9E7H - chains B and C of the 4 polymer chains in the assembly; structure by electron microscopy, 3.29 A resolution.

[Chain B]
Molecule: Light-independent protochlorophyllide reductase subunit B
Organism: Cereibacter sphaeroides
Notes: EC 1.3.7.7
Reference sequence: B9KK25 (BCHB_CERSK); residue numbers follow UniProt; this construct covers 1-536
Amino-acid sequence (536 residues; numbered 1 to 536; the number before each row is that of its first residue):
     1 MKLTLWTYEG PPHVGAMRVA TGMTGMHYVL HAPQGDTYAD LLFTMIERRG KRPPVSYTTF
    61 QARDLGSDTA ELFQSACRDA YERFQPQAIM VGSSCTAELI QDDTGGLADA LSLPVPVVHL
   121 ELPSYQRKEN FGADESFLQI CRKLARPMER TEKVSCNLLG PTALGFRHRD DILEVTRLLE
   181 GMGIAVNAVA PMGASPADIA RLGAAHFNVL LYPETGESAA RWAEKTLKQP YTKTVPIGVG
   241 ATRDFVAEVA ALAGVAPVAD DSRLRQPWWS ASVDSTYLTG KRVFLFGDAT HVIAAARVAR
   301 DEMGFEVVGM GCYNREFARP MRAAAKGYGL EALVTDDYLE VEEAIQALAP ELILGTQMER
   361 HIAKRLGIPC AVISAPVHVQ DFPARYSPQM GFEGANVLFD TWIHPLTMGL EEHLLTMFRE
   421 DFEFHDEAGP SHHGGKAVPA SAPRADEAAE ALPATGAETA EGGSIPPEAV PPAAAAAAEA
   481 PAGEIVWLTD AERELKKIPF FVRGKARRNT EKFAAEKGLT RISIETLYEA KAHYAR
Disordered / not traced: 420-536
Ligand contacts:
  - Protochlorophyllide (PMR), molecule 1: Y38, L41, L42, M45, I46, V379
  - Protochlorophyllide (PMR), molecule 2: V273, D274, S275, Y277, L410
  - 4Fe-4S cluster (SF4): P33, Q34, G35, D36, Y38, C95, T96
Curated features (UniProtKB/Swiss-Prot):
  - active site: D274 (Proton donor)
  - binding site ([4Fe-4S] cluster): D36
  - binding site (substrate): G409, L410
What the authors report for this chain:
  - catalytic residues: D274 (citing earlier work)

[Chain C]
Molecule: Light-independent protochlorophyllide reductase subunit N
Organism: Cereibacter sphaeroides
Notes: EC 1.3.7.7
Reference sequence: B9KK24 (BCHN_CERSK); residues 1-428 here = UniProt positions 1-428
Amino-acid sequence (428 residues; each row starts with the number of its first residue):
     1 MSLDLPPPPA RGCRSTEVLK ERGQREVFCG LTGIIWLHRK MQDAFFLVVG SRTCAHLLQS
    61 AAGVMIFAEP RFGTAVLEEK DLAGLADANA ELDREVDRLL ARRPDIRQLF LVGSCPSEVI
   121 KLDLHRAAER LSAHHGPAVR VYNFSGSGIE TTFTQGEDAC LASIVPTLPA TEARELLLVG
   181 ALPDVVEDQA VSLLTQLGIG PVRCLPAHHA AEAPGVGPNT VFALVQPFLG DTHGALTRRG
   241 ARHIAAPFPF GEEGTTLWLK AIADEFGVSA ETFEAVTAAP RARARKAVAA ASEGLRGKSV
   301 FFLPDSQLEP SLARFLTREC GMSAVEVGTP FLHRGILGPD LDLLAEGPVL SEGQDVERQL
   361 DRVRAARPDL TVCGLGLANP LEAEGFTTKW AIELVFTPVH FYEQAGDLAG LFSRPVRRRA
   421 ILRREAAE
Disordered / not traced: 1-21, 77-84, 134-137, 305, 424-428
Ligand contacts:
  - Protochlorophyllide (PMR): F28, T32, I35, L57, S60, A61, W390, I392, F396, R414
  - 4Fe-4S cluster (SF4): C29, L31, T53, C54, L57, S114, C115, P116, G148
Curated features (UniProtKB/Swiss-Prot):
  - binding site ([4Fe-4S] cluster): C29, C54, C115

[How chain B and chain C interact]
Pairs across the interface (29):
  W268(B) - N379(C)
  W268(B) - E382(C)
  W268(B) - A383(C)  hydrophobic
  S270(B) - L422(C)
  A271(B) - R418(C)  hydrogen bond (backbone-side chain)
  A271(B) - L422(C)
  S272(B) - N379(C)  hydrogen bond
  S272(B) - E382(C)
  V273(B) - N379(C)
  V273(B) - E382(C)  hydrogen bond (backbone-side chain)
  V273(B) - W390(C)  hydrophobic
  T276(B) - R414(C)
  T276(B) - R418(C)
  T279(B) - R417(C)  hydrogen bond (backbone-side chain)
  T279(B) - L422(C)
  R300(B) - I421(C)
  D301(B) - I421(C)
  D301(B) - L422(C)
  E302(B) - L422(C)
  M303(B) - L422(C)
  L414(B) - V64(C)  hydrophobic
  L415(B) - V64(C)
  L415(B) - F67(C)  hydrophobic
  L415(B) - A68(C)
  F418(B) - R39(C)
  R419(B) - R39(C)
  R419(B) - V64(C)
  R419(B) - M65(C)
  R419(B) - A68(C)
Also at the interface, not in a pair above, chain B (19 interface residues in all): Y277, G304, E411, T416
Also at the interface, not in a pair above, chain C (17 interface residues in all): A62, P415, R423

[Summary]
The interface between chain B and chain C involves 19 residues on one side and 17 on the other, with 4
hydrogen bonds. Polar contacts include A271(B)-R418(C), S272(B)-N379(C) and V273(B)-E382(C). One
Protochlorophyllide molecule is bound between chain B and chain C. Bound to chain B: 4Fe-4S cluster and
Protochlorophyllide. The paper reports the catalytic residue D274(B).
Chain B is Light-independent protochlorophyllide reductase subunit B and chain C is Light-independent
protochlorophyllide reductase subunit N, both from Cereibacter sphaeroides; the structure, CryoEM structure of
BchN-BchB bound to Pchlide from the DPOR under turnover complex dataset, was determined by electron microscopy
together with 9BUO, 9EFU, 8VQH, 8VQI and 8VQJ from the same study.
